PDB entry 5VHS | electron microscopy, 8.80 A resolution (very low resolution: no residue pairs are listed; an interface is given only as per-side residue counts) | chains U and c of the 18 polymer chains in the assembly

Chain U:
Protein: 26S proteasome non-ATPase regulatory subunit 1
Organism: Homo sapiens
Reference sequence: Q99460 (PSMD1_HUMAN); numbering as in UniProt (aligned over 1-935)
Chain sequence (935 residues; each row starts with the number of its first residue):
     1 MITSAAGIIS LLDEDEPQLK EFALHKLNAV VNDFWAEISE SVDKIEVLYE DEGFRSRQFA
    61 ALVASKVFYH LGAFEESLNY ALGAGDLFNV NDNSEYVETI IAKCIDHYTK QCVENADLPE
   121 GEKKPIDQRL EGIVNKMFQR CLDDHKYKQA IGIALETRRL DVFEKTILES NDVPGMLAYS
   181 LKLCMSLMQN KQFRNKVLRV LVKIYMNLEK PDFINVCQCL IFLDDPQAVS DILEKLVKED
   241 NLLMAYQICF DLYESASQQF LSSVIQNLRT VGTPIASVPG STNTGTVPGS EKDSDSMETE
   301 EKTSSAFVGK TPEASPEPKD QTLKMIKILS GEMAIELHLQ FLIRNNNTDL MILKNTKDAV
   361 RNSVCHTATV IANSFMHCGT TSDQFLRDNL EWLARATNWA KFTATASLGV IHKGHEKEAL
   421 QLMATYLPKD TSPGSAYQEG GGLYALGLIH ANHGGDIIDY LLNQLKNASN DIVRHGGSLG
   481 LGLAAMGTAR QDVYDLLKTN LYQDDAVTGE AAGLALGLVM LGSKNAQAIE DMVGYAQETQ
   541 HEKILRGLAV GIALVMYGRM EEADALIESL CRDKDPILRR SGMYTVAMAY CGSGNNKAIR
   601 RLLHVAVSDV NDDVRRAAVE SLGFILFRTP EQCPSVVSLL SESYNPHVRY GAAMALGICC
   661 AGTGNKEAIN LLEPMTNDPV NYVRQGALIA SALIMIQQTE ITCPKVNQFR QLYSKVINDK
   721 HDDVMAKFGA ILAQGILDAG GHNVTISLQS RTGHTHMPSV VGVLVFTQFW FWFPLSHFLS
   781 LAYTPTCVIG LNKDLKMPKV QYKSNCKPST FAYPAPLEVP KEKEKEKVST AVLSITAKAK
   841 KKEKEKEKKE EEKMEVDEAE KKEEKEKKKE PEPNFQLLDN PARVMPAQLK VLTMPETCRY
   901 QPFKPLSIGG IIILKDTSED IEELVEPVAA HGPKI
Not modelled in the structure: 1-94, 275-316, 821-833, 845-879
Curated features (UniProtKB/Swiss-Prot):
  - modified residue: Met1 (N-acetylmethionine), Thr273 (Phosphothreonine), Ser290 (Phosphoserine), Lys310 (N6-acetyllysine), Thr311 (Phosphothreonine), Ser315 (Phosphoserine), Lys720 (N6-acetyllysine), Thr830 (Phosphothreonine), Ser834 (Phosphoserine)

Chain c:
Protein: 26S proteasome non-ATPase regulatory subunit 14
Organism: Homo sapiens
Notes: EC 3.4.19.-
Reference sequence: O00487 (PSDE_HUMAN); numbering as in UniProt (aligned over 24-310)
Chain sequence (287 residues; row label = number of the first residue in the row):
    24 AVDTAEQVYI SSLALLKMLK HGRAGVPMEV MGLMLGEFVD DYTVRVIDVF AMPQSGTGVS
    84 VEAVDPVFQA KMLDMLKQTG RPEMVVGWYH SHPGFGCWLS GVDINTQQSF EALSERAVAV
   144 VVDPIQSVKG KVVIDAFRLI NANMMVLGHE PRQTTSNLGH LNKPSIQALI HGLNRHYYSI
   204 TINYRKNELE QKMLLNLHKK SWMEGLTLQD YSEHCKHNES VVKEMLELAK NYNKAVEEED
   264 KMTPEQLAIK NVGKQDPKRH LEEHVDVLMT SNIVQCLAAM LDTVVFK
Curated features (UniProtKB/Swiss-Prot):
  - motif: His113 to Asp126 (JAMM motif)
  - binding site (Zn(2+)): His113, His115, Asp126
  - modified residue: Ser150 (Phosphoserine), Ser224 (Phosphoserine), Thr266 (Phosphothreonine)

How chain U and chain c interact:
At this resolution (9 A) residue pairs are not listed: 19 residues of chain U and 17 of chain c lie at the interface.

In short:
19 residues of chain U and 17 residues of chain c are in contact. From UniProt: 3 Zn2+-binding residues on
chain c.
Here chain U is 26S proteasome non-ATPase regulatory subunit 1 and chain c is 26S proteasome non-ATPase
regulatory subunit 14, both from Homo sapiens. Entry 5VHS (Conformational Landscape of the p28-Bound Human
Proteasome Regulatory Particle) was determined by electron microscopy, deposited together with 5VGZ, 5VHF,
5VHH, 5VHI, 5VHJ, 5VHM and 5 further entries.
